PDB entry 9CQ8 | electron microscopy, 3.45 A resolution | chains A and C of the 8 polymer chains in the assembly

Chain A:
Name: 9C2 TCR delta chain
Organism: Homo sapiens
Chain sequence (280 residues; numbered 4 to 283; the number before each row is that of its first residue):
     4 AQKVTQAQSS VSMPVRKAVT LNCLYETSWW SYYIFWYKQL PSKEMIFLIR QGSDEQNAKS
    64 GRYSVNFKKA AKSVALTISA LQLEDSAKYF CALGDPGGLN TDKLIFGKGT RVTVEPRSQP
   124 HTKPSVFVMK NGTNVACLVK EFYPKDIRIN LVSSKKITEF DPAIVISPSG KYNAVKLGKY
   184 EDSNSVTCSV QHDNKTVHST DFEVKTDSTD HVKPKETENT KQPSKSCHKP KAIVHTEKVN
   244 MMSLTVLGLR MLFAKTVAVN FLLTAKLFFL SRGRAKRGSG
Disordered / not traced: 4, 207-283
Disulfides: Cys-26/Cys-94, Cys-140/Cys-191
Glycans and other covalent adducts: N-acetylglucosamine (NAG) linked to Asn-134

Chain C:
Name: anti TCR variable delta 1 Fab heavy chain
Organism: Mus musculus
Notes: antibody fragment or engineered binder
Chain sequence (225 residues; row label = number of the first residue in the row):
     1 QVQLQQSGAE LVRPGASVTL SCKASGYTFT DYEVYWVKQT PVHGLEWIGA IDPETGRTAY
    61 NQKFKGKAIL TTDKSSSTAY MALRSLTSED SAVYYCARLK SGRYYGDLFA YWGQGTLVTV
   121 SAAKTTPPSV YPLAPGSAAQ TNSMVTLGCL VKGYFPEPVT VTWNSGSLSS GVHTFPAVLQ
   181 SDLYTLSSSV TVPSSTWPSE TVTCNVAHPA SSTKVDKKIV PRDCG
Disordered / not traced: 122-225
Disulfides: Cys-22/Cys-96

How chain A and chain C interact:
Residue-residue contacts (27):
  Asn-25(A) / Glu-54(C)
  Leu-27(A) / Thr-55(C)
  Leu-27(A) / Arg-57(C)
  Tyr-28(A) / Arg-57(C)  hydrogen bond (backbone-side chain)
  Asp-57(A) / Asp-107(C)
  Glu-58(A) / Arg-103(C)  hydrogen bond (backbone-side chain)
  Gln-59(A) / Arg-103(C)
  Gln-59(A) / Tyr-104(C)
  Asn-60(A) / Gly-102(C)
  Asn-60(A) / Arg-103(C)
  Asn-69(A) / Asp-31(C)
  Phe-70(A) / Arg-103(C)
  Lys-71(A) / Thr-30(C)
  Lys-71(A) / Asp-31(C)  hydrogen bond (side chain-backbone)
  Lys-71(A) / Glu-33(C)
  Lys-71(A) / Asp-52(C)  salt bridge
  Lys-71(A) / Glu-54(C)  salt bridge
  Lys-72(A) / Arg-103(C)
  Lys-72(A) / Asp-107(C)
  Ala-73(A) / Glu-33(C)
  Ala-73(A) / Tyr-35(C)  hydrophobic
  Ala-73(A) / Ala-50(C)  hydrophobic
  Ala-73(A) / Ala-59(C)
  Ala-74(A) / Glu-33(C)
  Ala-74(A) / Asp-52(C)
  Ala-74(A) / Arg-57(C)  hydrogen bond (backbone-side chain)
  Lys-75(A) / Arg-57(C)  hydrogen bond (backbone-side chain)
Also at the interface, not in a pair above, chain A (15 interface residues in all): Ser-56
Also at the interface, not in a pair above, chain C (15 interface residues in all): Tyr-32

Overview:
Chain A and chain C each contribute 15 residues to their interface, with 5 hydrogen bonds and 2 salt bridges.
Polar pairs include Lys-71(A)/Asp-52(C), Lys-71(A)/Glu-54(C) and Tyr-28(A)/Arg-57(C). Covalently linked
N-acetylglucosamine: at Asn-134(A).
Chain A is 9C2 TCR delta chain (Homo sapiens) and chain C is anti TCR variable delta 1 Fab heavy chain (Mus
musculus); the structure, Dimeric 9C2 gamma delta TCR extracellular domain bound by Fab 2, was determined by
electron microscopy together with 9CQ4, 9CQ7 and 9CQL from the same study.
